PDB entry 1C2Y | X-ray diffraction, 3.30 A resolution | chains D and E of the 20 polymer chains in the assembly

== Chain D (and E) ==
Molecule: Protein (lumazine synthase)
From: Spinacia oleracea
Notes: EC 2.5.1.78; chain E of this document is another copy of the same molecule, construct and numbering; everything in this record applies to it too
Reference sequence: Q9XH32 (RISB_SPIOL); residues 1-156 here correspond to UniProt positions 67-222 (UniProt number = residue number + 66)
Sequence (156 residues; row label = number of the first residue in the row):
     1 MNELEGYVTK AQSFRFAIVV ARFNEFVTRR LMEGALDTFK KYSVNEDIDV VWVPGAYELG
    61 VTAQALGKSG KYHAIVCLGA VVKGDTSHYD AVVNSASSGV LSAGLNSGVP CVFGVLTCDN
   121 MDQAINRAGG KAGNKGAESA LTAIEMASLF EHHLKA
Not modelled in the structure: 156
Differences from the reference sequence: engineered mutation Met-1 (Val67 in Q9XH32), Asn-2 (Arg68 in Q9XH32)
Small-molecule neighbours:
  - LMZ (5-nitroso-6-ribityl-amino-2,4(1h,3h)-pyrimidinedione), molecule 1: Ala-21, Phe-23, Asn-24, Pro-54, Gly-55, Ala-56, Tyr-57, Glu-58, Ala-80, Val-81, Val-82, His-88, Val-92
  - LMZ, molecule 2: Cys-111, Val-112, Phe-113, Gly-114, Lys-135
UniProt features mapped onto this chain:
  - active site: His-88 (Proton donor)
  - binding site (5-amino-6-(D-ribitylamino)uracil): Phe-23, Ala-56 to Glu-58, Ala-80 to Val-82, Phe-113
  - binding site ((2S)-2-hydroxy-3-oxobutyl phosphate): Asp-85, Thr-86, Arg-127

== Chain D / chain E interface ==
Residue-residue contacts (48; chain D residue first):
  Met-1(D) / Leu-36(E)  hydrophobic
  Met-1(D) / Asp-47(E)  hydrogen bond (backbone-backbone)
  Met-1(D) / Ile-48(E)  hydrogen bond (backbone-backbone)
  Asn-2(D) / Asp-47(E)
  Asn-2(D) / Ile-48(E)
  Asn-2(D) / Asp-49(E)  hydrogen bond
  Asn-2(D) / Val-50(E)
  Glu-3(D) / Val-50(E)
  Glu-3(D) / Trp-52(E)
  Leu-4(D) / Val-50(E)  hydrogen bond (backbone-backbone)
  Leu-4(D) / Val-51(E)
  Leu-4(D) / Trp-52(E)  hydrogen bond (backbone-backbone)
  Glu-5(D) / Arg-22(E)  salt bridge
  Glu-5(D) / Trp-52(E)
  Tyr-89(D) / Ser-87(E)  hydrogen bond
  Ser-97(D) / Tyr-57(E)  hydrogen bond (backbone-side chain)
  Ser-97(D) / Ala-91(E)
  Ser-97(D) / Ser-95(E)  hydrogen bond
  Val-100(D) / Tyr-57(E)
  Leu-101(D) / Tyr-57(E)  hydrogen bond (backbone-side chain)
  Leu-101(D) / Ser-95(E)
  Leu-101(D) / Ser-98(E)
  Leu-101(D) / Gly-99(E)
  Gly-104(D) / Val-61(E)
  Leu-105(D) / Gly-60(E)
  Leu-105(D) / Val-61(E)
  Leu-105(D) / Gln-64(E)
  Phe-113(D) / Tyr-57(E)
  Val-115(D) / His-88(E)  hydrogen bond (backbone-side chain)
  Thr-117(D) / Thr-86(E)  hydrogen bond (backbone-side chain)
  Thr-117(D) / Ser-87(E)
  Thr-117(D) / His-88(E)  hydrogen bond (side chain-backbone)
  Cys-118(D) / Thr-86(E)
  Asp-119(D) / Thr-86(E)
  Gln-123(D) / Thr-86(E)
  Lys-135(D) / His-88(E)  hydrogen bond
  Thr-142(D) / Pro-54(E)
  Glu-145(D) / Arg-22(E)  salt bridge
  Glu-145(D) / Trp-52(E)
  Glu-145(D) / Pro-54(E)
  Met-146(D) / Pro-54(E)
  Met-146(D) / Glu-58(E)
  Met-146(D) / Thr-62(E)
  Leu-149(D) / Val-51(E)  hydrophobic
  His-153(D) / Leu-66(E)
  Lys-155(D) / Ser-69(E)  hydrogen bond (backbone-side chain)
  Lys-155(D) / Lys-71(E)
  Lys-155(D) / Tyr-72(E)  hydrogen bond (backbone-side chain)
Also at the interface, not in a pair above, chain D (28 interface residues in all): Val-93, Cys-111, Leu-116, Phe-150
Also at the interface, not in a pair above, chain E (30 interface residues in all): Arg-29, Met-32, Val-53, Ala-65

== In short ==
28 residues of chain D face 30 of chain E across their interface, with 15 hydrogen bonds and 2 salt bridges.
Polar pairs include Glu-5(D)/Arg-22(E), Glu-145(D)/Arg-22(E) and Asn-2(D)/Asp-49(E). Chain D binds compound
LMZ.
Both chains are Protein (lumazine synthase) (Spinacia oleracea). Entry 1C2Y (Crystal structures of a
pentameric fungal and an icosahedral plant lumazine synthase reveals the structural basis ...) was determined
by X-ray diffraction, deposited together with 1C41.
